7QGY - chain A; structure by X-ray diffraction, 1.50 A resolution.

# Chain A
Protein: Carbonic anhydrase 2
Source organism: Homo sapiens
Notes: EC 4.2.1.1
Reference sequence: P00918 (CAH2_HUMAN); the author numbering skips numbers that UniProt does not, so the offset changes along the chain: 1-125 = UniProt 1-125; 127-261 = UniProt 126-260
Sequence (260 residues; numbered 1 to 261; 1 number in that range is skipped by the numbering (no residue carries it; nothing is unmodelled there); the number before each row is that of its first residue):
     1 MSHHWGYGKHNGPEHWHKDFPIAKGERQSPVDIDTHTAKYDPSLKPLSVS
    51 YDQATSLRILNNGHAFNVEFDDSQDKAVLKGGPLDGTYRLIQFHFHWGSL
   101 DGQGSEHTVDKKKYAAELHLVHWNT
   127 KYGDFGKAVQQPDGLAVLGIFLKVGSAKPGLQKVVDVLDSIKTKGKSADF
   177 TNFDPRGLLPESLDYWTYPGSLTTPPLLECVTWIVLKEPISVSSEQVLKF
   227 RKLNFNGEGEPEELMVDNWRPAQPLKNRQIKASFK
Disordered / not traced: 1-2
Ion coordination: Zn2+: H94, H96, H119 (together with D9I)
Small-molecule neighbours: D9I (3-[(5-ethoxycarbonyl-4-methyl-1,3-thiazol-2-yl)-(4-sulfamoylphenyl)amino]propanoic acid): N62, H64, N67, Q92, H94, H96, E106, H119, V121, F131, V135, V143, S197, L198, T199, T200, P202, L204, W209
UniProt features mapped onto this chain:
  - active site: H64 (Proton donor/acceptor)
  - binding site (Zn(2+)): H94, H96, H119
  - binding site (substrate): T199, T200
  - site: Y7 (Fine-tunes the proton-transfer properties of H-64), N62 (Fine-tunes the proton-transfer properties of H-64), N67 (Fine-tunes the proton-transfer properties of H-64), Q92 (Involved in the binding of some activators, including histamine and L-histidine)
  - modified residue: S2 (N-acetylserine), S166 (Phosphoserine), S173 (Phosphoserine)
From the paper describing this entry:
  - binding site for D9I: N62, N67, F131, L198

# Overview
Ligands of chain A: compound D9I. The Zn2+ site is built by H94, H96 and H119. UniProt lists active-site
residue H64, 3 Zn2+-binding residues and substrate-binding residues T199 and T200. From the paper: a binding
site for D9I at N62, N67 and F131 among others.
Chain A is Carbonic anhydrase 2 (Homo sapiens); the structure, Human carbonic anhydrase II in complex with
3-((5-(ethoxycarbonyl)-4-methylthiazol-2-yl)(4-sulfamoylphenyl)amino)propanoic acid, was determined by X-ray
diffraction together with 7QGX and 7QGZ from the same study.
